8ZB9 - chains A and a; structure by electron microscopy, 3.31 A resolution.

[Chain A (and a)]
Protein: Non-structural protein 1
From: Yellow fever virus 17D
Notes: chain a of this document is another copy of the same molecule, construct and numbering; everything in this record applies to it too
UniProtKB: P03314 (POLG_YEFV1); residues 1-352 here correspond to UniProt positions 779-1130 (UniProt number = residue number + 778)
Chain sequence (358 residues; each row starts with the number of its first residue):
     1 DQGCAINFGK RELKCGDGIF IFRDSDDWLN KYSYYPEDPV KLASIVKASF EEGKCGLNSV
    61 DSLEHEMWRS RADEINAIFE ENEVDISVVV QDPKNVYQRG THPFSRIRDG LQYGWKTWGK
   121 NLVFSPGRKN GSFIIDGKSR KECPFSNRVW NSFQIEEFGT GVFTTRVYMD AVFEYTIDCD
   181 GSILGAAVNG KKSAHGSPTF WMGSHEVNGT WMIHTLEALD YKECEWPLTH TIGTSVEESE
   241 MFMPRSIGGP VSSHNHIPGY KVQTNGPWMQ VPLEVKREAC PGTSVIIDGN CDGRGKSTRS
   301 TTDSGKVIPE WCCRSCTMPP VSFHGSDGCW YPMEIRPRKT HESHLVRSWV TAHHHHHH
Not modelled in the structure: 95, 109-128, 163-164, 236-237, 338-358 (chain a: 83-84, 109-128, 160-165, 339-358)
Cystine bridges: Cys4-Cys15, Cys55-Cys143, Cys179-Cys224, Cys280-Cys329, Cys291-Cys312, Cys313-Cys316
Construct notes: expression tag (353-358)
UniProt features mapped onto this chain:
  - site: Ala352 (Cleavage)
  - glycosylation (N-linked (GlcNAc...) asparagine): Asn130, Asn208

[How chain A and chain a interact]
Residue-residue contacts (88; chain A residue first):
  Asp1(A) - Ile6(a)
  Asp1(A) - Asn7(a)  hydrogen bond
  Gln2(A) - Ile6(a)  hydrogen bond (backbone-backbone)
  Gly3(A) - Cys4(a)
  Gly3(A) - Ala5(a)
  Gly3(A) - Phe22(a)
  Cys4(A) - Gly3(a)
  Cys4(A) - Cys4(a)  hydrogen bond (backbone-backbone)
  Cys4(A) - Phe22(a)  hydrophobic
  Ala5(A) - Gln2(a)
  Ala5(A) - Gly3(a)
  Ala5(A) - Phe20(a)  hydrophobic
  Ala5(A) - Phe22(a)
  Ile6(A) - Gln2(a)  hydrogen bond (backbone-backbone)
  Lys14(A) - Phe22(a)
  Cys15(A) - Asp24(a)
  Gly16(A) - Asp24(a)
  Asp17(A) - Ile21(a)
  Asp17(A) - Phe22(a)
  Asp17(A) - Arg23(a)  salt bridge
  Asp17(A) - Asp24(a)
  Gly18(A) - Ile21(a)
  Gly18(A) - Trp201(a)
  Ile19(A) - Ile21(a)  hydrogen bond (backbone-backbone)
  Ile19(A) - Ala187(a)  hydrophobic
  Ile19(A) - Lys192(a)
  Ile19(A) - Ala194(a)  hydrophobic
  Phe20(A) - Ala5(a)  hydrophobic
  Phe20(A) - Ile19(a)
  Phe20(A) - Phe20(a)  hydrophobic
  Phe20(A) - Phe22(a)  hydrophobic
  Phe20(A) - Asn189(a)  hydrogen bond (backbone-side chain)
  Ile21(A) - Gly18(a)
  Ile21(A) - Ile19(a)  hydrogen bond (backbone-backbone)
  Ile21(A) - Val188(a)
  Phe22(A) - Gly3(a)
  Phe22(A) - Ala5(a)
  Phe22(A) - Lys14(a)
  Phe22(A) - Asp17(a)
  Phe22(A) - Phe20(a)  hydrophobic
  Arg23(A) - Asp17(a)  salt bridge
  Asp24(A) - Cys15(a)
  Asp24(A) - Gly16(a)
  Asp24(A) - Asp17(a)
  Ser25(A) - Lys14(a)  hydrogen bond
  Trp28(A) - Cys15(a)
  Phe158(A) - Lys10(a)
  Gly159(A) - Lys10(a)
  Thr160(A) - Arg11(a)
  Gly181(A) - Gly190(a)
  Ser182(A) - Lys191(a)
  Leu184(A) - Asn189(a)
  Gly185(A) - Val188(a)
  Ala186(A) - Ala187(a)
  Ala186(A) - Val188(a)  hydrogen bond (backbone-backbone)
  Ala187(A) - Ile19(a)  hydrophobic
  Ala187(A) - Ala186(a)
  Val188(A) - Gly185(a)
  Val188(A) - Ala186(a)  hydrogen bond (backbone-backbone)
  Val188(A) - His230(a)
  Asn189(A) - Phe20(a)  hydrogen bond (side chain-backbone)
  Asn189(A) - Phe158(a)
  Asn189(A) - Leu184(a)
  Asn189(A) - His230(a)
  Gly190(A) - Phe158(a)
  Gly190(A) - Ser182(a)
  Gly190(A) - Leu184(a)
  Lys192(A) - Ile19(a)
  Ala194(A) - Ile19(a)  hydrophobic
  Trp211(A) - Thr229(a)
  Leu228(A) - Gly233(a)
  Leu228(A) - Ser235(a)
  Thr229(A) - Trp211(a)
  Thr229(A) - Ile232(a)
  Thr229(A) - His254(a)  hydrogen bond (backbone-side chain)
  His230(A) - Val188(a)
  His230(A) - Asn189(a)
  Thr231(A) - Ile232(a)
  Thr231(A) - Gly233(a)  hydrogen bond (backbone-backbone)
  Ile232(A) - Thr229(a)
  Ile232(A) - Thr231(a)
  Ile232(A) - Ile232(a)  hydrophobic
  Gly233(A) - Leu228(a)
  Gly233(A) - Thr231(a)  hydrogen bond (backbone-backbone)
  Thr234(A) - Thr234(a)
  Thr234(A) - Ser235(a)
  Ser235(A) - Leu228(a)
  His254(A) - Thr229(a)  hydrogen bond (side chain-backbone)
Also at the interface, not in a pair above, chain A (45 interface residues in all): Lys191, Ser193
Also at the interface, not in a pair above, chain a (46 interface residues in all): Asp1, Glu12, Trp28, Gly181

[Overview]
Chain A and chain a form an interface of 45 and 46 residues respectively; the contacts include 15 hydrogen
bonds and 2 salt bridges. Polar contacts include Asp17(A)-Arg23(a), Asp1(A)-Asn7(a) and Phe20(A)-Asn189(a).
Both chains are Non-structural protein 1 (Yellow fever virus 17D). Entry 8ZB9 (CryoEM structure of
non-structural protein 1 dimer from Yellow Fever Virus) was determined by electron microscopy (same
publication as 8ZBA).
